PDB entry 2HLN | X-ray diffraction, 2.20 A resolution | chains A and F of the 4 polymer chains in the assembly

# Chain A (and F)
Protein: L-asparaginase
Organism: Pectobacterium atrosepticum
Notes: EC 3.5.1.1; chain F of this document is another copy of the same molecule, construct and numbering; everything in this record applies to it too
UniProtKB: Q7WWK9 (Q7WWK9_ERWCT); residues 1-327 here correspond to UniProt positions 23-349 (UniProt number = residue number + 22)
Chain sequence (327 residues; each row starts with the number of its first residue):
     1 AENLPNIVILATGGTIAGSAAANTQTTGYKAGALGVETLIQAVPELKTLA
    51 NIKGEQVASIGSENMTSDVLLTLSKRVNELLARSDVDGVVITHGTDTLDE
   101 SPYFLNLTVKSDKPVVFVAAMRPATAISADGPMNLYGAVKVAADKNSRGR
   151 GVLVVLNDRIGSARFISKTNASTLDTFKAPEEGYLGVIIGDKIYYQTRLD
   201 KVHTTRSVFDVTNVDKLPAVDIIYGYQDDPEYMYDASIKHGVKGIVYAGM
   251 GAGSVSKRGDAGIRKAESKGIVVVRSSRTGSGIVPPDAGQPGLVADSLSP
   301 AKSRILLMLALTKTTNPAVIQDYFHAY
Not modelled in the structure: 1-2, 18-34
Ligand contacts: glutamic acid (GLU): G14, T15, I16, G61, S62, E63, G94, T95, D96, A120

# How chain A and chain F interact
Contacting residue pairs (47):
  R150(A) - D200(F)  salt bridge
  R159(A) - E181(F)  salt bridge
  F165(A) - Q196(F)
  F165(A) - T197(F)
  E181(A) - R159(F)  salt bridge
  E181(A) - G183(F)
  E181(A) - Y184(F)  hydrogen bond (backbone-backbone)
  E181(A) - V187(F)
  E182(A) - E182(F)
  E182(A) - G183(F)
  E182(A) - Q196(F)  hydrogen bond
  G183(A) - E181(F)
  G183(A) - E182(F)
  G183(A) - G183(F)
  Y184(A) - E181(F)  hydrogen bond (backbone-backbone)
  V187(A) - E181(F)
  V187(A) - I283(F)  hydrophobic
  Y194(A) - I283(F)
  Y194(A) - P286(F)
  Y194(A) - D296(F)
  Y195(A) - D200(F)
  Y195(A) - K201(F)
  Q196(A) - F165(F)
  Q196(A) - E182(F)  hydrogen bond
  Q196(A) - L199(F)
  Q196(A) - D200(F)  hydrogen bond (backbone-backbone)
  Q196(A) - S297(F)  hydrogen bond
  T197(A) - F165(F)
  T197(A) - R198(F)
  T197(A) - D200(F)
  R198(A) - T197(F)
  R198(A) - R198(F)  hydrogen bond (backbone-backbone)
  R198(A) - D200(F)  salt bridge
  L199(A) - Q196(F)
  D200(A) - R150(F)  salt bridge
  D200(A) - Y195(F)
  D200(A) - Q196(F)  hydrogen bond (backbone-backbone)
  D200(A) - T197(F)
  D200(A) - R198(F)  salt bridge
  I283(A) - V187(F)  hydrophobic
  I283(A) - I189(F)  hydrophobic
  I283(A) - Y194(F)
  P285(A) - K192(F)
  P286(A) - K192(F)
  P286(A) - Y194(F)
  D296(A) - Y194(F)
  S297(A) - Q196(F)  hydrogen bond
Other interface residues (no listed pair), chain A (25 interface residues in all): P180, I189, K192, K201, H325
Other interface residues (no listed pair), chain F (25 interface residues in all): P180, P285, H325

# Summary
The chain A/chain F interface involves 25 residues from each chain; the contacts include 9 hydrogen bonds and
6 salt bridges. Polar pairs include R150(A)-D200(F), R159(A)-E181(F) and R198(A)-D200(F). Chain A binds
glutamic acid.
Both chains are L-asparaginase (Pectobacterium atrosepticum). Entry 2HLN (L-asparaginase from Erwinia
carotovora in complex with glutamic acid) was determined by X-ray diffraction, deposited together with 2GVN.
